8A3X - chains A and B; structure by X-ray diffraction, 2.58 A resolution.

== Chain A (and B) ==
Molecule: NAD_binding_2 domain-containing protein
Source organism: Ensifer adhaerens
Notes: chain B of this document is another copy of the same molecule, construct and numbering; everything in this record applies to it too
UniProt: A0A0L8BGL4 (A0A0L8BGL4_ENSAD); numbering as in UniProt (aligned over 1-296)
Sequence (296 residues; row label = number of the first residue in the row):
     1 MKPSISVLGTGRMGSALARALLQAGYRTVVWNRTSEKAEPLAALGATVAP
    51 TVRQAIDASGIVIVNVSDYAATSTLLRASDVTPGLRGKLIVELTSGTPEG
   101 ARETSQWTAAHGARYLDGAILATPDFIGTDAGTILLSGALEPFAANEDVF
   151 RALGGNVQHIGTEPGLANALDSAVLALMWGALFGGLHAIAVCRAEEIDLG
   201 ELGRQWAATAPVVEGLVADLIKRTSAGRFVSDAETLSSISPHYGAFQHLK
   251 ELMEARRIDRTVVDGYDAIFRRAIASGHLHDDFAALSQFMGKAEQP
Disordered / not traced: 296 (chain B: 1-2, 294-296)
Metal / ion sites: K+: Y69, E92, T94, D117, G118, N168
Ligand contacts:
  - NADP (NAP; NADP nicotinamide-adenine-dinucleotide phosphate), molecule 1: G9, T10, G11, R12, M13, N32, R33, T34, N65, V66, S67, A71, L75, L93, T94, S95, I120, A122, T123, P124
  - NADP (NAP), molecule 2: L236, S237, S238, S240, P241, A245, H280
From the paper describing this entry:
  - binding site for NADP: T123
  - specificity-determining residues: T209, P241 (proposed by the authors, not directly observed)
  - mutagenesis - A119S, C192I, A208C, A208D, A208F, A208H, A208K, A208Y: increased catalytic activity
  - mutagenesis - A208N, A208S (2.85-fold): increased catalytic activity on cyclohexanone
  - mutagenesis - A208S (2.95-fold): increased catalytic activity on pyrrolidine
  - mutagenesis - R12Q, S67K, A119S/A208S, A119S/C192I/A208S, M178F, S237N: decreased catalytic activity
  - mutagenesis - A208N: increased stability

== Chain A / chain B interface ==
Pairs across the interface (164; chain A residue first):
  R12(A) with S231(B), hydrogen bond; T235(B), hydrogen bond; L236(B); S238(B), hydrogen bond
  S95(A) with H248(B)
  G96(A) with H248(B)
  T97(A) with H248(B)
  P98(A) with E195(B)
  L121(A) with T209(B); V212(B)
  A122(A) with V212(B), hydrophobic
  T123(A) with V212(B); L216(B); L236(B)
  P124(A) with L236(B)
  L135(A) with Q205(B)
  N156(A) with A208(B)
  Q158(A) with Q205(B)
  A169(A) with V191(B); E195(B); I197(B)
  L170(A) with I197(B)
  A173(A) with A188(B); V191(B); C192(B), hydrophobic
  V174(A) with T209(B)
  A176(A) with G184(B); H187(B); A188(B)
  L177(A) with A181(B); G184(B); G185(B); A188(B), hydrophobic; W206(B)
  M178(A) with L216(B), hydrophobic; H242(B)
  W179(A) with H242(B), hydrogen bond; A245(B); F246(B), hydrophobic; L249(B), hydrophobic
  G180(A) with G180(B); A181(B); G184(B); Y266(B)
  A181(A) with L177(B); G180(B); A181(B); V213(B), hydrophobic
  L182(A) with L220(B); H242(B); F283(B), hydrophobic
  F183(A) with Y266(B), hydrophobic; I269(B), hydrophobic; F270(B), hydrophobic
  G184(A) with A176(B); L177(B); G180(B)
  G185(A) with L177(B)
  L186(A) with L220(B), hydrophobic; F283(B), hydrophobic; L286(B), hydrophobic; S287(B); M290(B)
  H187(A) with A176(B); M290(B)
  A188(A) with A173(B); A176(B); L177(B), hydrophobic
  I189(A) with L220(B), hydrophobic; T224(B)
  A190(A) with M290(B), hydrophobic
  V191(A) with A169(B); A173(B)
  C192(A) with A173(B), hydrophobic
  R193(A) with T224(B), hydrogen bond (side chain-backbone); Q288(B)
  I197(A) with A169(B), hydrophobic; L170(B)
  L199(A) with I221(B); T224(B); S225(B)
  G203(A) with I221(B)
  Q205(A) with T133(B); L135(B); Q158(B), hydrogen bond
  W206(A) with L177(B); E214(B); V217(B), hydrophobic; A218(B)
  A208(A) with N156(B)
  T209(A) with L121(B), hydrogen bond (side chain-backbone); V174(B)
  A210(A) with E214(B)
  V212(A) with L121(B); A122(B), hydrophobic; T123(B)
  V213(A) with A181(B), hydrophobic
  E214(A) with W206(B); A210(B); E214(B)
  L216(A) with T123(B); M178(B), hydrophobic; L182(B)
  V217(A) with W206(B), hydrophobic
  L220(A) with L182(B); L186(B), hydrophobic; I189(B), hydrophobic
  I221(A) with L199(B); G203(B)
  T224(A) with I189(B); R193(B)
  S225(A) with L199(B)
  S231(A) with R12(B)
  D232(A) with R12(B), hydrogen bond (backbone-side chain)
  T235(A) with R12(B), hydrogen bond
  L236(A) with R12(B); T123(B); P124(B)
  S238(A) with R12(B)
  H242(A) with M178(B); W179(B), hydrogen bond
  A245(A) with S95(B); W179(B)
  F246(A) with W179(B), hydrophobic
  H248(A) with S95(B); G96(B); T97(B); S172(B)
  L249(A) with S172(B); W179(B), hydrophobic
  R257(A) with G291(B); K292(B), hydrogen bond (backbone-backbone)
  I258(A) with M290(B)
  D259(A) with R272(B), salt bridge; M290(B), hydrogen bond (backbone-backbone); G291(B); K292(B)
  T261(A) with T261(B); G265(B)
  V262(A) with V262(B), hydrophobic; G265(B)
  G265(A) with T261(B); V262(B)
  Y266(A) with G180(B); F183(B), hydrophobic; V262(B), hydrophobic
  I269(A) with F183(B), hydrophobic
  F270(A) with F183(B), hydrophobic
  R272(A) with D259(B), salt bridge
  F283(A) with L182(B), hydrophobic; L186(B), hydrophobic
  L286(A) with F183(B), hydrophobic; L186(B), hydrophobic
  S287(A) with L186(B)
  M290(A) with L186(B); H187(B); I258(B); D259(B), hydrogen bond (backbone-backbone)
  G291(A) with R257(B); D259(B)
  K292(A) with R257(B), hydrogen bond (backbone-backbone); D259(B)
  E294(A) with R257(B), hydrogen bond (backbone-side chain)
  Q295(A) with R257(B)
Interface residues without a listed pair, chain A (94 interface residues in all): D125, F126, T133, S172, L175, E195, G200, E201, L202, P211, A218, S237, E251, L252, A293
Interface residues without a listed pair, chain B (90 interface residues in all): P98, F126, L175, A190, E201, L202, P211, D232, S237, L252, A293

== In short ==
94 residues of chain A and 90 residues of chain B are in contact, with 15 hydrogen bonds and 2 salt bridges.
Polar pairs include D259(A)-R272(B), R12(A)-S231(B) and R12(A)-T235(B). From the paper: a binding site for
NADP at T123(A); A119S, C192I and A208C of chain A, among others, increase catalytic activity; 16
substitutions were tested in all.
Chain A and chain B are both NAD_binding_2 domain-containing protein (Ensifer adhaerens); the structure, Imine
Reductase from Ensifer adhaerens in complex with NADP+, was determined by X-ray diffraction together with 8A5Z
from the same study.
